5LQX - chains A and E of the 30 polymer chains in the assembly; structure by electron microscopy, 7.90 A resolution (low resolution: residue-level contacts below are approximate; hydrogen-bond / salt-bridge calls are withheld).

== Chain A ==
Name: ATP synthase alpha subunit
Source organism: Ogataea angusta
Amino-acid sequence (510 residues; numbered 1 to 510; the number before each row is that of its first residue):
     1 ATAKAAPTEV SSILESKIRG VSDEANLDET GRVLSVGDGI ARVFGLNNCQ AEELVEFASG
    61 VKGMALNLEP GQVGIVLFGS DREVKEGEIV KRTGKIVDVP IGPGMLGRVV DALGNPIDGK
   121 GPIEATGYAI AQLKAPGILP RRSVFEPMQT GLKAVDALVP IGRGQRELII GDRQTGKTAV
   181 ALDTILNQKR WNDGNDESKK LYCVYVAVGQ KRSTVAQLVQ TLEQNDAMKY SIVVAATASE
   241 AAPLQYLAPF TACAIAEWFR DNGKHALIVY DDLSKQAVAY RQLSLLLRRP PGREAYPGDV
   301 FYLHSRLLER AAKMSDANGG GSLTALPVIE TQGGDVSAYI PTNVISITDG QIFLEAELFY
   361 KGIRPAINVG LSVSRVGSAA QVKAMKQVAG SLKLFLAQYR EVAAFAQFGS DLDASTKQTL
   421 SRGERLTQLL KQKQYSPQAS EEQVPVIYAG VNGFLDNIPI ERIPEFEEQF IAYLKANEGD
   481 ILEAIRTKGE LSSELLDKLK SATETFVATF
Not modelled in the structure: 1-6, 510
Residues lining bound ligands: ATP (adenosine-5'-triphosphate): Asp-172, Arg-173, Gln-174, Lys-177, Thr-178, Ala-179, Arg-364, Pro-365, Gln-432, Gln-434

== Chain E ==
Name: ATP synthase beta subunit
Source organism: Ogataea angusta
Amino-acid sequence (476 residues; numbered 4 to 479; the number before each row is that of its first residue):
     4 ATAGPASGKI RAVIGAVVDV QFEQGELPAI LNALTIDQGN NQKLVLEVAQ HLGENAVRAI
    64 AMDGTEGLVR GQTVVDTGAP ISVPVGRGTL GRIINVVGEP IDERGPIECK QRNPIHADPP
   124 SFVEQSTEAE VLETGIKVVD LLAPYARGGK IGLFGGAGVG KTVFIQELIN NIAKAHGGFS
   184 VFTGVGERTR EGNDLYREMK ETGVINLEGE SKVALVFGQM NEPPGARARV ALTGLTIAEY
   244 FRDEEGQDVL LFVDNIFRFT QAGSEVSALL GRIPSAVGYQ PTLATDMGLL QERITTTRKG
   304 SVTSVQAVYV PADDLTDPAP ATTFAHLDAT TVLSRGISEL GIYPAVDPLD SKSRLLDVSV
   364 VGQEHYDVAT GVQQTLQAYK SLQDIIAILG MDELSEQDKL TVERARKIQR FLSQPFAVAE
   424 VFTGIEGKLV RLKDTIASFK AVLEGKYDHL PENAFYMVGG IEDVVAKAEK IAAEAN
Not modelled in the structure: 4-7, 477-479
Residues lining bound ligands: ADP (adenosine-5'-diphosphate): Gly-159, Ala-160, Gly-161, Val-162, Gly-163, Lys-164, Thr-165, Val-166, Tyr-346, Ala-422, Phe-425

== How chain A and chain E interact ==
Residue-residue contacts (22):
  Asn-47(A) / Arg-73(E)
  Cys-49(A) / Val-72(E)
  Gln-50(A) / Gly-70(E)
  Gln-50(A) / Leu-71(E)
  Ala-51(A) / Thr-68(E)
  Ala-51(A) / Gly-70(E)
  Ala-51(A) / Leu-71(E)
  Leu-66(A) / Val-16(E)
  Leu-68(A) / Ala-15(E)
  Leu-68(A) / Val-16(E)
  Glu-69(A) / Arg-14(E)
  Pro-70(A) / Arg-14(E)
  Ile-138(A) / Asn-196(E)
  Arg-141(A) / Asn-196(E)
  Pro-290(A) / Ala-271(E)
  Gly-298(A) / Glu-268(E)
  Tyr-302(A) / Glu-225(E)
  Ser-305(A) / Met-223(E)
  Arg-306(A) / Asn-224(E)
  Glu-309(A) / Thr-192(E)
  Glu-309(A) / Asn-224(E)
  Ser-337(A) / Ala-315(E)
Other interface residues (no listed pair), chain A (24 interface residues in all): Asn-48, Asn-67, Ala-135, Leu-139, Pro-291, Arg-293, Ile-347
Other interface residues (no listed pair), chain E (22 interface residues in all): Ile-17, Glu-69, Asp-105, Arg-191, Gly-195, Gly-281

== Overview ==
Chain A and chain E form an interface of 24 and 22 residues respectively. Chain A binds ATP. Chain E binds
ADP.
Here chain A is ATP synthase alpha subunit and chain E is ATP synthase beta subunit, both from Ogataea
angusta. Entry 5LQX (Structure of F-ATPase from Pichia angusta, state3) was determined by electron microscopy
(same publication as 5LQY and 5LQZ).
